Entry 9GGA (X-ray diffraction, 2.24 A resolution); this record covers chains A and P.

# Chain A
Protein: 14-3-3 protein sigma
From: Homo sapiens
UniProt: P31947 (1433S_HUMAN); numbering as in UniProt (aligned over 1-231)
Amino-acid sequence (236 residues; row label = number of the first residue in the row; numbers below 1 keep their minus sign (Gly-4 is residue -4)):
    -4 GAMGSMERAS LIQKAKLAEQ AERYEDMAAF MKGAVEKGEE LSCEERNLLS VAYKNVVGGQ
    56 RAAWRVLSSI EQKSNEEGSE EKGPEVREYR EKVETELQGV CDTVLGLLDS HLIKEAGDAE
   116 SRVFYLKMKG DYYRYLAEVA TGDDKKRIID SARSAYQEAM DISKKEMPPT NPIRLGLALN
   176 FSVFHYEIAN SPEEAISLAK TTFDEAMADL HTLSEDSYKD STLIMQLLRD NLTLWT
Disordered / not traced: 71-77
Differences from the reference sequence: expression tag (-4 to 0)
Modified positions: Cys38 (S-hydroxycysteine; CSO)
Swiss-Prot annotation at these positions:
  - site (Interaction with phosphoserine on interacting protein): Arg56, Arg129
  - modified residue (Phosphoserine): Ser5, Ser74
Covalent attachments: compound A1IKS linked to Lys122
Ligand contacts: A1IKS (2-bromanyl-4-[[(3R)-3-oxidanyl-3,4-dihydro-2H-quinolin-1-yl]sulfonyl]benzaldehyde): Asn42, Ser45, Phe119, Pro167, Ile168, Gly171, Asp215, Ile219

# Chain P
Protein: Microtubule-associated protein tau
UniProt: P10636 (TAU_HUMAN); residues 210-222 here correspond to UniProt positions 527-539 (UniProt number = residue number + 317)
Amino-acid sequence (13 residues; each row starts with the number of its first residue):
   210 SRTPSLPTPP TRE
Disordered / not traced: 210, 219-222
Modified positions: Ser214 (phosphoserine; SEP)
Swiss-Prot annotation at these positions:
  - modified residue: Thr212 (Phosphothreonine), Ser214 (Phosphoserine), Thr217 (Phosphothreonine)
Ligand contacts: A1IKS (2-bromanyl-4-[[(3R)-3-oxidanyl-3,4-dihydro-2H-quinolin-1-yl]sulfonyl]benzaldehyde): Leu215, Pro216, Pro218

# Interface between chain A and chain P
Residue-residue contacts - 24 pairs, chain A then chain P:
  Val46(A) with Thr217(P)
  Lys49(A) with Thr217(P)
  Asn50(A) with Thr217(P)
  Arg56(A) with Ser214(P)
  Arg60(A) with Arg211(P)
  Lys122(A) with Leu215(P)
  Arg129(A) with Ser214(P)
  Tyr130(A) with Ser214(P)
  Glu133(A) with Arg211(P)
  Leu174(A) with Ser214(P); Leu215(P)
  Asn175(A) with Ser214(P); Leu215(P), hydrogen bond (side chain-backbone)
  Val178(A) with Pro213(P); Ser214(P)
  Tyr181(A) with Thr212(P)
  Glu182(A) with Arg211(P), salt bridge; Thr212(P), hydrogen bond (side chain-backbone)
  Ile183(A) with Arg211(P)
  Leu222(A) with Pro216(P)
  Asn226(A) with Thr212(P); Pro213(P), hydrogen bond (side chain-backbone)
  Leu229(A) with Thr212(P)
  Trp230(A) with Thr212(P), hydrogen bond
Interface residues without a listed pair, chain A (21 interface residues in all): Gly171, Ile219

# Overview
21 residues of chain A face 7 of chain P across their interface, with 4 hydrogen bonds and 1 salt bridge.
Among the polar pairs are Glu182(A)-Arg211(P), Asn175(A)-Leu215(P) and Glu182(A)-Thr212(P). Ligands of chain
P: compound A1IKS. Covalently linked compound A1IKS: at Lys122(A).
Here chain A is 14-3-3 protein sigma (Homo sapiens) and chain P is Microtubule-associated protein tau. Entry
9GGA (Crystal structure of 14-3-3 sigma in complex with Tau pS214 peptide and covalent stabilizer FM089) was
determined by X-ray diffraction.
